PDB entry 5Z24 | X-ray diffraction, 2.40 A resolution | chain A

# Chain A
Molecule: Pilus assembly protein
Organism: Lactobacillus rhamnosus GG
Reference sequence: A0A179XFF5 (A0A179XFF5_LACRH); residue numbers follow UniProt; this construct covers 36-485
Amino-acid sequence (465 residues; numbered 29 to 493; the number before each row is that of its first residue):
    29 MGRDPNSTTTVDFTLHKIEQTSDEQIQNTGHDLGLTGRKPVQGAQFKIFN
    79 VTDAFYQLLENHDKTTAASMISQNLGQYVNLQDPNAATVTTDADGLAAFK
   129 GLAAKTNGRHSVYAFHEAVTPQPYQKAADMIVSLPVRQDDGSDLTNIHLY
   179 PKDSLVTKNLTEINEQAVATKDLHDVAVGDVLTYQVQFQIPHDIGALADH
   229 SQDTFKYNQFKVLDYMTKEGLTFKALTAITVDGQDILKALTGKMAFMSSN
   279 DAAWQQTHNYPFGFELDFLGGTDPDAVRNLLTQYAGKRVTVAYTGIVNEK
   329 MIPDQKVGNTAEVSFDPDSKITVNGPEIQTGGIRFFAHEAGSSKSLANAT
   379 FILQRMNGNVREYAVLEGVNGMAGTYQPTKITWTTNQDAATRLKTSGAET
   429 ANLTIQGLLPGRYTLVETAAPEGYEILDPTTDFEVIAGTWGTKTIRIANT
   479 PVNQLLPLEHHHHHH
Not modelled in the structure: 29-36, 398-400, 481-493
Construct notes: expression tag (29-35, 486-493); engineered mutation A365 (Lys in A0A179XFF5)
Glycans and other covalent adducts: covalent link K45-D181; covalent link K186-N337

# Summary
Chain A is Pilus assembly protein (Lactobacillus rhamnosus GG); the structure, Crystal structure of shaft
pilin spaD from Lactobacillus rhamnosus GG - K365A mutant, was determined by X-ray diffraction, deposited
together with 5YU5, 5YXG and 5Z0Z.
